7YI5 - chains O and K of the 16 polymer chains in the assembly; structure by electron microscopy, 3.96 A resolution.

[Chain O]
Molecule: Wisdom 601 DNA
From: synthetic construct
Sequence (167 nucleotides; row label = number of the first residue in the row; numbers below 1 keep their minus sign (DC-73 is residue -73)):
   -73 CTGGAGAATCCCGGTCTGCAGGCCGCTCAATTGGTCGTAGACAGCTCTAG
   -23 CACCGCTTAAACGCACGTACGCGCTGTCCCCCGCGTTTTAACCGCCAAGG
    27 GGATTACTCCCTAGTCTCCAGGCACGTGTCAGATATATACATCCTGTGCA
    77 TGTATTGAACAGCGACC
Unresolved in the structure: 78-93

[Chain K]
Name: Histone H3
From: Xenopus laevis
UniProt: A0A310TTQ1 (A0A310TTQ1_XENLA); residues 1-135 here correspond to UniProt positions 2-136 (UniProt number = residue number + 1)
Sequence (135 residues; row label = number of the first residue in the row):
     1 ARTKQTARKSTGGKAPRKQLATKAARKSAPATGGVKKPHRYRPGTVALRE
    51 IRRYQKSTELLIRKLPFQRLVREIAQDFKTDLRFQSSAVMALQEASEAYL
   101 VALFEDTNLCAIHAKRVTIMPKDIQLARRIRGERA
Unresolved in the structure: 1-35, 135
Modified residues: Lys36 (N-trimethyllysine; M3L)

[Interface between chain O and chain K]
Residue-residue contacts - 26 pairs, chain O then chain K:
  DA-67(O) with His39(K), sugar contact; Tyr41(K), hydrogen bond to the sugar
  DA-66(O) with Tyr41(K), sugar contact; Arg49(K), sugar contact
  DT-65(O) with Arg49(K), salt bridge to the phosphate
  DC-2(O) with Lys115(K), salt bridge to the phosphate
  DG9(O) with Arg40(K), hydrogen bond to the base; Tyr41(K), hydrogen bond to the phosphate; Arg42(K), sugar contact; Pro43(K), phosphate contact; Gly44(K), hydrogen bond to the phosphate; Thr45(K), phosphate contact; Val46(K), phosphate contact; Ala47(K), phosphate contact
  DC10(O) with His39(K), phosphate contact; Arg40(K), hydrogen bond to the sugar; Tyr41(K), hydrogen bond to the phosphate; Val46(K), phosphate contact
  DA17(O) with Arg63(K), phosphate contact; Leu65(K), phosphate contact; Pro66(K), phosphate contact; Arg69(K), salt bridge to the phosphate
  DC18(O) with Arg63(K), phosphate contact; Lys64(K), salt bridge to the phosphate; Leu65(K), hydrogen bond to the phosphate
  DG26(O) with Arg83(K), sugar contact
Other interface residues (no listed pair), chain O (12 interface residues in all): DG-68, DC8, DG25
Other interface residues (no listed pair), chain K (18 interface residues in all): Arg53

[Summary]
12 residues of chain O face 18 of chain K across their interface; the contacts include 7 hydrogen bonds and 4
salt bridges. Polar pairs include DG9(O)-Arg40(K), DA-67(O)-Tyr41(K) and DC10(O)-Arg40(K).
Here chain O is Wisdom 601 DNA (synthetic construct) and chain K is Histone H3 (Xenopus laevis). Entry 7YI5
(Cryo-EM structure of Rpd3S complex bound to H3K36me3 nucleosome in loose state) was determined by electron
microscopy together with 7YI0, 7YI1, 7YI2, 7YI3 and 7YI4 from the same study.
